PDB entry 9DWI | electron microscopy, 3.30 A resolution | chains C and J of the 12 polymer chains in the assembly

Chain C:
Protein: Histone H2A type 1
From: Homo sapiens
UniProtKB: P0C0S8 (H2A1_HUMAN); residues 1-129 here correspond to UniProt positions 2-130 (UniProt number = residue number + 1)
Amino-acid sequence (129 residues; numbered 1 to 129; the number before each row is that of its first residue):
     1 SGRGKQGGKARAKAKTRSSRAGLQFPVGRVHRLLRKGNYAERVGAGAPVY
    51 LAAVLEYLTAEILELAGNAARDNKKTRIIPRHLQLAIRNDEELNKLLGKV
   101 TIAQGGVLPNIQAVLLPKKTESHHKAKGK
Disordered / not traced: 1-9, 120-129
Curated features (UniProtKB/Swiss-Prot):
  - modified residue: Ser1 (N-acetylserine), Arg3 (Citrulline), Lys5 (N6-(2-hydroxyisobutyryl)lysine), Lys9 (N6-(2-hydroxyisobutyryl)lysine), Lys13 (N6-(beta-hydroxybutyryl)lysine), Lys36 (N6-(2-hydroxyisobutyryl)lysine), Lys74 (N6-(2-hydroxyisobutyryl)lysine), Lys75 (N6-(2-hydroxyisobutyryl)lysine), Lys95 (N6-(2-hydroxyisobutyryl)lysine), Lys99 (N6-glutaryllysine), Gln104 (N5-methylglutamine), Lys118 (N6-(2-hydroxyisobutyryl)lysine), Lys119 (N6-crotonyllysine), Thr120 (Phosphothreonine), Lys125 (N6-crotonyllysine)
  - cross-link (Glycyl lysine isopeptide (Lys-Gly)): Lys13 (interchain with G-Cter in ubiquitin), Lys15 (interchain with G-Cter in ubiquitin), Lys119 (interchain with G-Cter in ubiquitin)

Chain J:
Molecule: 601 J strand (non-damaged strand)
Sequence (147 nucleotides; each row starts with the number of its first residue):
     1 ATCGGATGTATATATCTGACACGTGCCTGGAGACTAGGGAGTAATCCCCT
    51 TGGCGGTTAAAACGCGGGGGACAGCGCGTACGTGCGTTTAAGCGGTGCTA
   101 GAGCTGTCTACGACCAATTGAGCGGCCTCGGCACCGGGATTCTCGAT

Chain C / chain J interface:
Contacting residue pairs (16; chain C residue first):
  Arg11(C) - DT118(J)  hydrogen bond to the sugar
  Lys13(C) - DG120(J)  salt bridge to the phosphate
  Arg29(C) - DG122(J)  phosphate contact
  Arg29(C) - DC123(J)  salt bridge to the phosphate
  Arg42(C) - DG112(J)  hydrogen bond to the sugar
  Arg42(C) - DA113(J)  phosphate contact
  Val43(C) - DG112(J)  sugar contact
  Val43(C) - DA113(J)  hydrogen bond to the phosphate
  Gly44(C) - DG112(J)  phosphate contact
  Ala45(C) - DG112(J)  hydrogen bond to the phosphate
  Lys75(C) - DC132(J)  phosphate contact
  Lys75(C) - DA133(J)  phosphate contact
  Thr76(C) - DG131(J)  hydrogen bond to the phosphate
  Thr76(C) - DC132(J)  hydrogen bond to the phosphate
  Arg77(C) - DG131(J)  sugar contact
  Arg77(C) - DC132(J)  hydrogen bond to the phosphate
Interface residues without a listed pair, chain C (14 interface residues in all): Thr16, His31, Arg35, Glu41
Interface residues without a listed pair, chain J (13 interface residues in all): DC111, DA117, DT119, DA121

Summary:
Chain C and chain J form an interface of 14 and 13 residues respectively; the contacts include 7 hydrogen
bonds and 2 salt bridges. Among the polar pairs are Arg11(C)-DT118(J), Arg42(C)-DG112(J) and
Val43(C)-DA113(J).
Here chain C is Histone H2A type 1 (Homo sapiens) and chain J is 601 J strand (non-damaged strand). Entry 9DWI
(DNA Polymerase Beta bound to a nucleosome containing a 1-nt gap at SHL-4.5 (State 3, composite)) was
determined by electron microscopy.
